PDB entry 9B1X | electron microscopy, 3.07 A resolution | chains Y and b of the 54 polymer chains in the assembly

== Chain Y ==
Molecule: 23S rRNA
Organism: Mycolicibacterium smegmatis
Sequence (3120 nucleotides; numbered 1 to 3120; the number before each row is that of its first residue):
     1 UAAGUGUUUA AGGGCGCAUG GUGGAUGCCU UGGCACUGGG AGCCGAUGAA GGACGUAGGA
    61 GGCUGCGAUA AGCCUCGGGG AGCUGUCAAC CGAGCGUUGA UCCGAGGAUG UCCGAAUGGG
   121 GAAACCCGGC ACGAGUGAUG UCGUGUCACC AGGCGCUGAA UAUAUAGGCG UCUGGGGGGA
   181 ACGCGGGGAA GUGAAACAUC UCAGUACCCG UAGGAAGAGA AAACAAAAUG UGAUUCCGUG
   241 AGUAGUGGCG AGCGAAAGCG GAGGAUGGCU AAACCGUAUG CAUGUGAUAC CGGGUAGGGG
   301 UUGUGUGUGC GGGGUUGUGG GACCUAUCUU UCCGGCUCUA CCUGGCUGGA GGGCAGUGAG
   361 AAAAUGUUGU GGUUAGCGGA AAUGGCUUGG GAUGGCCUGC CGUAGACGGU GAGAGCCCGG
   421 UACGUGAAAA CCCGACGUCU GUCUUGAUGG UGUUCCCGAG UAGCAGCGGG CCCGUGGAAU
   481 CUGCUGUGAA UCUGCCGGGA CCACCCGGUA AGCCUGAAUA CUUCCCAGUG ACCGAUAGCG
   541 GAUUAGUACC GUGAGGGAAU GGUGAAAAGU ACCCCGGGAG GGGAGUGAAA GAGUACCUGA
   601 AACCGUGCGC UUACAAUCCG UCAGAGCCCU CGACGUGUCG UGGGGUGAUG GCGUGCCUUU
   661 UGAAGAAUGA GCCUGCGAGU CAGGGACAUG UCGCGAGGUU AACCCGGGUG GGGUAGCCGC
   721 AGCGAAAGCG AGUCUGAAUA GGGCGUAUCC ACACAAGAGU GUGUGGUGUA GUGGUGUGUU
   781 CUGGACCCGA AGCGGAGUGA UCUACCCAUG GCCAGGGUGA AGCGCGGGUA AGACCGCGUG
   841 GAGGCCCGAA CCCACUUAGG UUGAAGACUG AGGGGAUGAG CUGUGGGUAG GGGUGAAAGG
   901 CCAAUCAAAC UCCGUGAUAG CUGGUUCUCC CCGAAAUGCA UUUAGGUGCA GCGUCGCAUG
   961 UUUCUUGCCG GAGGUAGAGC UACUGGAUGG CCGAUGGGCC CCACAGGGUU ACUGACGUCA
  1021 GCCAAACUCC GAAUGCCGGU AAGUCCAAGA GUGCGGCAGU GAGACGGCGG GGGAUAAGCU
  1081 CCGUGCGUCG AGAGGGAAAC AGCCCAGAUC GCCGGCUAAG GCCCCUAAGC GUGUGCUAAG
  1141 UGGAAAAGGA UGUGCAGUCG CGAAGACAAC CAGGAGGUUG GCUUAGAAGC AGCCACCCUU
  1201 GAAAGAGUGC GUAAUAGCUC ACUGGUCAAG UGAUUGUGCG CCGAUAAUGU AGCGGGGCUC
  1261 AAGCACACCG CCGAAGCCGC GGCAGCCAAC GUGUUGGCUG GGUAGGGGAG CGUCCUGCAU
  1321 CCGGUGAAGC CGCCGAGUGA UCGAGUGGUG GAGGGUGUGG GAGUGAGAAU GCAGGCAUGA
  1381 GUAGCGAUUA GGCAAGUGAG AACCUUGCCC GCCGAAAGAC CAAGGGUUCC UGGGCCAGGC
  1441 CAGUCCGCCC AGGGUGAGUC GGGACCUAAG GCGAGGCCGA CAGGCGUAGU CGAUGGACAA
  1501 CGGGUUGAUA UUCCCGUACC CGUGUAUGUG CGUCCAUGAU GAAUCAGCGG UACUAACCAU
  1561 CCAAAACCAC CGUGACCGCA CCUUUCGGGG UGUGGCGUUG GUGGGGCUGC AUGGGACCUU
  1621 CGUUGGUAGU AGUCAAGCGA UGGGGUGACG CAGGAAGGUA GCCGUACCGG UCAGUGGUAA
  1681 UACCGGGGUA AGCCUGUAGG GAGUCAGAUA GGUAAAUCCG UCUGGCAUAU AUCCUGAGAG
  1741 GUGAUGCAUA GCCGAGUGAG GCGAAUUCGG UGAUCCUAUG CUGCCGAGAA AAGCCUCUAG
  1801 CGAGGACAUA CACGGCCCGU ACCCCAAACC AACACAGGUG GUCAGGUAGA GAAUACUAAG
  1861 GCGUACGAGU GAACUAUGGU UAAGGAACUC GGCAAAAUGC CCCCGUAACU UCGGGAGAAG
  1921 GGGGACCCAC AUGGCGUGUA AGCCUUUACG GCCCAAGCGU GAGUGGGUGG CACAAACCAG
  1981 UGAGAAGCGA CUGUUUACUA AAAACACAGG UCCGUGCGAA GUCGCAAGAC GAUGUAUACG
  2041 GACUGACGCC UGCCCGGUGC UGGAAGGUUA AGAGGACCCG UUAACUCCCU UUGGGGGUGA
  2101 AGCGGAGAAU UUAAGCCCCA GUAAACGGCG GUGGUAACUA UAACCAUCCU AAGGUAGCGA
  2161 AAUUCCUUGU CGGGUAAGUU CCGACCUGCA CGAAUGGCGU AACGACUUCU CAACUGUCUC
  2221 AACCAUAGAC UCGGCGAAAU UGCACUACGA GUAAAGAUGC UCGUUACGCG CGGCAGGACG
  2281 AAAAGACCCC GGGACCUUCA CUACAACUUG GUAUUGGUGC UCGAUACGGU UUGUGUAGGA
  2341 UAGGUGGGAG ACUGUGAAGC UCACACGCCA GUGUGGGUGG AGUCGUUGUU GAAAUACCAC
  2401 UCUGAUCGUA UUGGGCCUCU AACCUCGGAC CGUAUAUCCG GUUCAGGGAC AGUGCCUGGU
  2461 GGGUAGUUUA ACUGGGGCGG UUGCCUCCUA AAAUGUAACG GAGGCGCCCA AAGGUUCCCU
  2521 CAACCUGGAC GGCAAUCAGG UGUUGAGUGU AAGUGCACAA GGGAGCUUGA CUGCGAGACG
  2581 GACAUGUCGA GCAGGGACGA AAGUCGGGAC UAGUGAUCCG GCACCUCUGA GUGGAAGGGG
  2641 UGUCGCUCAA CGGAUAAAAG GUACCCCGGG GAUAACAGGC UGAUCUUCCC CAAGAGUCCA
  2701 UAUCGACGGG AUGGUUUGGC ACCUCGAUGU CGGCUCGUCG CAUCCUGGGG CUGGAGCAGG
  2761 UCCCAAGGGU UGGGCUGUUC GCCCAUUAAA GCGGCACGCG AGCUGGGUUU AGAACGUCGU
  2821 GAGACAGUUC GGUCUCUAUC CGCCGCGCGC GUCAGAAGCU UGAGGAAACC UGUCCCUAGU
  2881 ACGAGAGGAC CGGGACGGAC GAACCUCUGG UAUACCAGUU GUCCCACCAG GGGCACGGCU
  2941 GGAUAGCCAC GUUCGGACAG GAUAACCGCU GAAAGCAUCU AAGCGGGAAA CCUCUUCCAA
  3001 GACCAGGCUU CUCACCCUCU AGGAGGGAUA AGGCCCCCCG CAGACCACGG GAUUGAUAGA
  3061 CCAGACCUGG AAGCCUAGUA AUAGGUGCAG GGAACUGGCA CUAACCGGCC GAAAACUUAC
Not modelled in the structure: 1, 1543-1626, 2324-2404
Metal / ion sites: Mg2+ site 1 near U7 (its only coordinating residue here); Mg2+ site 2: G13, G14; Mg2+ site 3: G77, G78; Mg2+ site 4: U109, G110; Mg2+ site 5: A116, U117; Mg2+ site 6 near U117 (its only coordinating residue here); Mg2+ site 7 near G152 (its only coordinating residue here); Mg2+ site 8: U163, A164; Mg2+ site 9: G191, U2467; Mg2+ site 10: A194, A196, C197; Mg2+ site 11: A195, A196; Mg2+ site 12 near G204 (its only coordinating residue here); 275 more Mg2+ sites not listed

== Chain b ==
Name: Large ribosomal subunit protein uL4
Organism: Mycolicibacterium smegmatis
Reference sequence: A0QSD2 (RL4_MYCS2); numbering as in UniProt (aligned over 1-215)
Chain sequence (215 residues; each row starts with the number of its first residue):
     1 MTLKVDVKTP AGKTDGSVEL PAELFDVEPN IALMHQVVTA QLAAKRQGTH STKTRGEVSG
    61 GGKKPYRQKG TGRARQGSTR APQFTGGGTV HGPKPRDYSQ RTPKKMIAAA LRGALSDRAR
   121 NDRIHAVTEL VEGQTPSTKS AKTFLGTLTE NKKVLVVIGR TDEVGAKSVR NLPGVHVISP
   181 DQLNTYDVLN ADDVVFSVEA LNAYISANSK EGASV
Not modelled in the structure: 1, 211-215
Metal / ion sites: Mg2+: Pro82, Gln83, Phe84

== How chain Y and chain b interact ==
Residue-residue contacts - 106 pairs, chain Y then chain b:
  C34(Y) with Ser51(b), sugar contact
  A35(Y) with Thr49(b), hydrogen bond to the base; Ser51(b), sugar contact
  G402(Y) with Thr138(b), hydrogen bond to the phosphate; Lys142(b), hydrogen bond to the base; Asn171(b), hydrogen bond to the sugar
  U403(Y) with Pro136(b), sugar contact; Ser137(b), phosphate contact; Thr138(b), hydrogen bond to the phosphate; Lys167(b), hydrogen bond to the base; Arg170(b), phosphate contact
  A404(Y) with Arg170(b), salt bridge to the phosphate; Asn171(b), sugar contact
  G405(Y) with Asn171(b), sugar contact
  A422(Y) with Arg170(b), hydrogen bond to the sugar
  U529(Y) with Gln47(b), sugar contact
  G530(Y) with Gln47(b), hydrogen bond to the sugar; Thr49(b), base contact
  A531(Y) with Leu42(b), hydrogen bond to the base; Ala43(b), base contact; Arg46(b), base contact; Gln47(b), hydrogen bond to the phosphate
  C532(Y) with Arg46(b), salt bridge to the phosphate; Thr49(b), sugar contact; His50(b), sugar contact
  A537(Y) with Gly86(b), hydrogen bond to the phosphate
  G538(Y) with Thr52(b), phosphate contact; Thr89(b), phosphate contact
  C539(Y) with Lys53(b), phosphate contact
  G540(Y) with Val58(b), phosphate contact; Ser59(b), hydrogen bond to the sugar
  G557(Y) with Gly60(b), phosphate contact; Gly61(b), hydrogen bond to the phosphate
  A558(Y) with Arg80(b), salt bridge to the phosphate
  G675(Y) with Thr85(b), base contact
  A678(Y) with Val90(b), phosphate contact
  C681(Y) with Arg96(b), hydrogen bond to the phosphate
  A682(Y) with Arg96(b), salt bridge to the phosphate
  G684(Y) with Arg101(b), base contact
  C692(Y) with Asn30(b), phosphate contact
  G693(Y) with Asn30(b), phosphate contact; Met106(b), sugar contact
  G698(Y) with Lys105(b), salt bridge to the phosphate
  U699(Y) with Lys105(b), salt bridge to the phosphate
  U700(Y) with Pro103(b), phosphate contact
  A701(Y) with Arg101(b), salt bridge to the phosphate
  G706(Y) with Arg160(b), sugar contact; Gln182(b), base contact
  G708(Y) with His176(b), hydrogen bond to the base; Asn184(b), base contact; Asp187(b), hydrogen bond to the base
  U709(Y) with Gln41(b), sugar contact; Ala44(b), base contact; Lys45(b), hydrogen bond to the base
  G710(Y) with Gln41(b), hydrogen bond to the phosphate; Ile107(b), phosphate contact; Asp181(b), hydrogen bond to the sugar; Gln182(b), sugar contact
  G713(Y) with Lys104(b), hydrogen bond to the base
  G773(Y) with Met106(b), base contact
  G774(Y) with Gln36(b), hydrogen bond to the base; Arg101(b), salt bridge to the phosphate
  C786(Y) with His91(b), phosphate contact
  C787(Y) with Val90(b), sugar contact
  C788(Y) with Arg55(b), salt bridge to the phosphate; Pro82(b), sugar contact; Gln83(b), hydrogen bond to the sugar
  G789(Y) with Arg55(b), salt bridge to the phosphate; Gln68(b), sugar contact; Arg75(b), sugar contact; Gly77(b), hydrogen bond to the phosphate; Ser78(b), phosphate contact
  A790(Y) with Lys64(b), sugar contact; Gln68(b), hydrogen bond to the sugar; Gln76(b), phosphate contact; Gly77(b), phosphate contact
  U911(Y) with Lys63(b), salt bridge to the phosphate
  C912(Y) with Lys63(b), phosphate contact
  C913(Y) with Gly62(b), phosphate contact
  G916(Y) with Thr54(b), hydrogen bond to the base; Arg55(b), sugar contact; Gly56(b), phosphate contact
  G1317(Y) with Tyr186(b), hydrogen bond to the sugar
  A1319(Y) with Lys153(b), phosphate contact
  G1359(Y) with His35(b), sugar contact
  G1361(Y) with Arg46(b), sugar contact
  G1363(Y) with Thr89(b), base contact; His91(b), sugar contact; Pro93(b), base contact
  U1370(Y) with Gly72(b), base contact; Arg73(b), base contact; Ala74(b), phosphate contact
  G1371(Y) with Ala74(b), phosphate contact; Gln76(b), sugar contact; Gln83(b), hydrogen bond to the sugar
  C1372(Y) with Gln83(b), sugar contact; Thr85(b), base contact
  A1373(Y) with Thr85(b), sugar contact
  A2283(Y) with Gly70(b), phosphate contact
  A2284(Y) with Lys69(b), hydrogen bond to the sugar; Gly70(b), phosphate contact; Arg75(b), base contact
  G2285(Y) with Lys69(b), salt bridge to the phosphate
  C2667(Y) with Lys69(b), phosphate contact
  G2668(Y) with Lys69(b), salt bridge to the phosphate
  G2669(Y) with Arg75(b), salt bridge to the phosphate
Interface residues without a listed pair, chain Y (74 interface residues in all): C36, U536, G546, C676, G677, U680, C694, G711, G712, U775, U922, U1320, G1360, A1362, A1369
Interface residues without a listed pair, chain b (75 interface residues in all): Leu33, Thr39, Ala81, Phe84, Gly92, Gln100, Thr102, Lys152, Leu183

== Overview ==
The interface between chain Y and chain b involves 74 residues on one side and 75 on the other, with 28
hydrogen bonds and 14 salt bridges. Among the polar pairs are A35(Y)-Thr49(b), G402(Y)-Lys142(b) and
U403(Y)-Lys167(b). G13(Y) and G14(Y) form the Mg2+ site 2.
Here chain Y is 23S rRNA and chain b is Large ribosomal subunit protein uL4, both from Mycolicibacterium
smegmatis. Entry 9B1X (HWS19 strain gidB mutant mycobacterial ribosome) was determined by electron microscopy.
